8T2T - chains A and D of the 3 polymer chains in the assembly; structure by electron microscopy, 3.00 A resolution.

Chain A:
Molecule: 9-nt RNA strand
Source organism: [Eubacterium] rectale
Sequence (9 nucleotides; numbered 1 to 9; the number before each row is that of its first residue):
     1 UUUCUUUUG
Bound ions: Mg2+ near U7 (its only coordinating residue here)

Chain D:
Molecule: Group II intron reverse transcriptase/maturase
Source organism: [Eubacterium] rectale
Notes: EC 2.7.7.49
UniProt: A0A173ZME3 (A0A173ZME3_9FIRM); residues 1-427 here = UniProt positions 1-427
Chain sequence (427 residues; row label = number of the first residue in the row):
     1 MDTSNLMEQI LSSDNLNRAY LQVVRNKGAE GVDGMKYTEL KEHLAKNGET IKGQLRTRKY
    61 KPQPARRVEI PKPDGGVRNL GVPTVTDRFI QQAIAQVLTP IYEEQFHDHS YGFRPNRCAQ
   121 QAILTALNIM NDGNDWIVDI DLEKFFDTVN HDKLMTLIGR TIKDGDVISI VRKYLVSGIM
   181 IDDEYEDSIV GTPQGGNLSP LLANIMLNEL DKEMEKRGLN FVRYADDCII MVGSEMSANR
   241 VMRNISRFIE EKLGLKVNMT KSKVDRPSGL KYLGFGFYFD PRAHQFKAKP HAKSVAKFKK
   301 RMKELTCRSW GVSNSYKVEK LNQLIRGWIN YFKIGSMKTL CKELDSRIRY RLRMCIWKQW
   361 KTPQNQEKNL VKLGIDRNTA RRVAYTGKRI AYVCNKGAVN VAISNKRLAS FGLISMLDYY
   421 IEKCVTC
Not modelled in the structure: 1-4, 65-80, 178-194, 425-427
Reported in the primary citation:
  - mutagenesis - W310A/Q359A, K361A, K361A/T362A/N365A: abolished catalytic activity
  - mutagenesis - K372A/R377A: decreased catalytic activity

Chain A / chain D interface:
Contacting residue pairs (19):
  U1(A) - Arg382(D)  hydrogen bond to the base
  U1(A) - Val383(D)  phosphate contact
  U1(A) - Tyr392(D)  sugar contact
  U1(A) - Lys396(D)  salt bridge to the phosphate
  U1(A) - Gly397(D)  phosphate contact
  U2(A) - Tyr385(D)  sugar contact
  U2(A) - Thr386(D)  phosphate contact
  U2(A) - Arg389(D)  salt bridge to the phosphate
  U3(A) - Asn378(D)  hydrogen bond to the base
  U3(A) - Arg381(D)  hydrogen bond to the base
  U3(A) - Arg382(D)  salt bridge to the phosphate
  U3(A) - Tyr385(D)  phosphate contact
  C4(A) - Tyr385(D)  phosphate contact
  U5(A) - Tyr385(D)  hydrogen bond to the phosphate
  U5(A) - Lys388(D)  hydrogen bond to the base
  U6(A) - Lys388(D)  hydrogen bond to the base
  U8(A) - Lys361(D)  hydrogen bond to the base
  G9(A) - Ser309(D)  base contact
  G9(A) - Lys361(D)  hydrogen bond to the base
Interface residues without a listed pair, chain D (16 interface residues in all): Lys358, Thr379, Ala398

Summary:
Chain A and chain D form an interface of 8 and 16 residues respectively; the contacts include 8 hydrogen bonds
and 3 salt bridges. Polar pairs include U1(A)-Arg382(D), U3(A)-Asn378(D) and U3(A)-Arg381(D). From the paper:
W310A/Q359A, K361A and K361A/T362A/N365A of chain D abolish catalytic activity; K372A/R377A of chain D reduce
catalytic activity.
Here chain A is a 9-nt RNA strand and chain D is Group II intron reverse transcriptase/maturase, both from
[Eubacterium] rectale. Entry 8T2T (Structure of a group II intron ribonucleoprotein in the post-ligation
(post-2F) state) was determined by electron microscopy (same publication as 8T2R and 8T2S).
